7AI6 - chains B and C of the 4 polymer chains in the assembly; structure by electron microscopy, 6.90 A resolution (low resolution: residue-level contacts below are approximate; hydrogen-bond / salt-bridge calls are withheld).

# Chain B
Molecule: DNA mismatch repair protein MutS
Source organism: Escherichia coli (strain K12)
UniProtKB: P23909 (MUTS_ECOLI); numbering as in UniProt (aligned over 1-853)
Amino-acid sequence (853 residues; row label = number of the first residue in the row):
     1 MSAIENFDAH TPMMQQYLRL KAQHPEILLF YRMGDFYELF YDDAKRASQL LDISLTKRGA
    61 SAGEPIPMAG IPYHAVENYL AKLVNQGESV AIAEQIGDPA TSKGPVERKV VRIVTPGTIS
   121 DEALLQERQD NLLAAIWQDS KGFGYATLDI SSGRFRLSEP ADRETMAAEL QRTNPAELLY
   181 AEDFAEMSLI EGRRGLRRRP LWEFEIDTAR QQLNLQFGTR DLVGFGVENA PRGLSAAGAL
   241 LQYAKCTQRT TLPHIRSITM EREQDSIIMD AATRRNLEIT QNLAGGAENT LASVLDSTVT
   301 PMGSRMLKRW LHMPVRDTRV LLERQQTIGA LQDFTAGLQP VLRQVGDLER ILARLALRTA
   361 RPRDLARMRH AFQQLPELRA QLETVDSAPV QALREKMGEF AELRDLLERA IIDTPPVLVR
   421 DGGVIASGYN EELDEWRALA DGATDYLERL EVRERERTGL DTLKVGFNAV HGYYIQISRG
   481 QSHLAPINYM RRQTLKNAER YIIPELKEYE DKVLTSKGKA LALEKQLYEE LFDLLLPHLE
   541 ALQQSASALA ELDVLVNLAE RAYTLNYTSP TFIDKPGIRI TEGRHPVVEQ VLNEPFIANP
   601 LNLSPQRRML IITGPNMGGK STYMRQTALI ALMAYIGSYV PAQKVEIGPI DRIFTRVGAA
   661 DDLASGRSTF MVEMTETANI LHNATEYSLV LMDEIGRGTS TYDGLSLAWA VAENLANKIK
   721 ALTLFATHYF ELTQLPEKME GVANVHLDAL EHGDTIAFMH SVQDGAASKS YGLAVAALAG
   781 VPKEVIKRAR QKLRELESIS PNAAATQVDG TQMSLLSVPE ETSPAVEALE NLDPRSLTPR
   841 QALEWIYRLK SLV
Unresolved in the structure: 1, 659-668, 801-853
Differences from the reference sequence: engineered mutation Ala93 (Cys in P23909), Ser235 (Cys in P23909), Ala239 (Cys in P23909), Cys246 (Asp in P23909), Ser297 (Cys in P23909), Ser569 (Cys in P23909), Val711 (Cys in P23909), Arg835 (Asp in P23909)
Curated features (UniProtKB/Swiss-Prot):
  - binding site (ATP): Gly614 to Ser621

# Chain C
Molecule: 25-nt DNA strand
Sequence (25 nucleotides; numbered 16 to 40; the number before each row is that of its first residue):
    16 GGATCATCGA GGATCGAGCT CGGTG

# How chain B and chain C interact
Pairs across the interface (17; chain B residue first):
  Asp35(B) with DG24(C); DA25(C)
  Phe36(B) with DG24(C); DA25(C)
  Glu38(B) with DC23(C); DG24(C)
  Lys57(B) with DC23(C)
  Gly59(B) with DT22(C)
  Met68(B) with DC23(C)
  Asn468(B) with DG27(C)
  Ala469(B) with DG27(C)
  Leu495(B) with DA28(C); DT29(C)
  Lys496(B) with DT29(C); DC30(C)
  Asn497(B) with DT29(C)
  Arg500(B) with DA28(C)
Other interface residues (no listed pair), chain B (16 interface residues in all): Met33, Arg58, Pro72, His74
Other interface residues (no listed pair), chain C (9 interface residues in all): DG26

# Overview
The interface between chain B and chain C involves 16 residues on one side and 9 on the other. UniProt lists 8
ATP-binding residues on chain B.
Chain B is DNA mismatch repair protein MutS (Escherichia coli (strain K12)) and chain C is a 25-nt DNA strand;
the structure, MutS in mismatch bound state, was determined by electron microscopy together with 7AI5, 7AI7,
7AIB and 7AIC from the same study.
